Entry 8V29 (electron microscopy, 3.99 A resolution); this record covers chains A and B of the 3 polymer chains in the assembly.

# Chain A
Protein: Oncostatin-M
From: Homo sapiens
UniProtKB: P13725 (ONCM_HUMAN); residues 26-221 here = UniProt positions 26-221
Amino-acid sequence (196 residues; numbered 26 to 221; the number before each row is that of its first residue):
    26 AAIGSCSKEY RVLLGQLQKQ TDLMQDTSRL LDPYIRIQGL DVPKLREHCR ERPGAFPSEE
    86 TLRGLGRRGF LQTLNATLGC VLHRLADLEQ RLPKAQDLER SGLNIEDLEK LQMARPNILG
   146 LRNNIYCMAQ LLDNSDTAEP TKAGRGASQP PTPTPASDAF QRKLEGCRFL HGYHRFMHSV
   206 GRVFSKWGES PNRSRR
Not modelled in the structure: 160-178, 217-221
Disulfide bonds: Cys-31/Cys-152, Cys-74/Cys-192
Glycans and other covalent adducts: N-acetylglucosamine (NAG) linked to Asn-100
Swiss-Prot annotation at these positions:
  - glycosylation (N-linked (GlcNAc...) asparagine): Asn-100, Asn-217
What the authors report for this chain:
  - mutagenesis - Q41W/Q45W, N148R, N148W: abolished signaling
  - mutagenesis - Q41R, Q41W/Q45W, N148R, N148W: abolished binding to Interleukin-6 receptor subunit beta (chain B)
  - mutagenesis - V37R, L48W, P118Y/D122Y/S126Y, P141R: unchanged signaling
  - mutagenesis - Q41R, V67A/K69A/L70A/H73A: decreased signaling
  - mutagenesis - A26DEL/A27DEL/I28DEL/G29DEL/S30DEL/C31DEL/S32DEL/K33DEL/E34DEL/C152S (KD: 40.9 nM), C31S/C152S (KD: 69.0nM): decreased binding to Interleukin-6 receptor subunit beta (chain B)
  - specificity-determining residues: Lys-69 (citing earlier work)

# Chain B
Protein: Interleukin-6 receptor subunit beta
From: Homo sapiens
UniProtKB: P40189 (IL6RB_HUMAN); residue numbers follow UniProt; this construct covers 23-619
Amino-acid sequence (625 residues; row label = number of the first residue in the row):
    23 ELLDPCGYIS PESPVVQLHS NFTAVCVLKE KCMDYFHVNA NYIVWKTNHF TIPKEQYTII
    83 NRTASSVTFT DIASLNIQLT CNILTFGQLE QNVYGITIIS GLPPEKPKNL SCIVNEGKKM
   143 RCEWDGGRET HLETNFTLKS EWATHKFADC KAKRDTPTSC TVDYSTVYFV NIEVWVEAEN
   203 ALGKVTSDHI NFDPVYKVKP NPPHNLSVIN SEELSSILKL TWTNPSIKSV IILKYNIQYR
   263 TKDASTWSQI PPEDTASTRS SFTVQDLKPF TEYVFRIRCM KEDGKGYWSD WSEEASGITY
   323 EDRPSKAPSF WYKIDPSHTQ GYRTVQLVWK TLPPFEANGK ILDYEVTLTR WKSHLQNYTV
   383 NATKLTVNLT NDRYLATLTV RNLVGKSDAA VLTIPACDFQ ATHPVMDLKA FPKDNMLWVE
   443 WTTPRESVKK YILEWCVLSD KAPCITDWQQ EDGTVHRTYL RGNLAESKCY LITVTPVYAD
   503 GPGSPESIKA YLKQAPPSKG PTVRTKKVGK NEAVLEWDQL PVDVQNGFIR NYTIFYRTII
   563 GNETAVNVDS SHTEYTLSSL TSDTLYMVRM AAYTDEGGKD GPEFTFTTPK FAQGEIEEQK
   623 LISEEDLGGE QKLISEEDLH HHHHH
Not modelled in the structure: 23-26, 613-647
Sequence notes: expression tag (620-647)
Disulfide bonds: Cys-28/Cys-54, Cys-48/Cys-103, Cys-134/Cys-144, Cys-172/Cys-182, Cys-458/Cys-466
Glycans and other covalent adducts: N-acetylglucosamine (NAG) linked to Asn-43, Asn-83, Asn-131, Asn-227, Asn-379, Asn-383, Asn-390
Swiss-Prot annotation at these positions:
  - motif: Trp-310 to Ser-314 (WSXWS motif)
  - glycosylation (N-linked (GlcNAc...) asparagine): Asn-43, Asn-83, Asn-131, Asn-157, Asn-227, Asn-379, Asn-383, Asn-390 (complex), Asn-553, Asn-564

# Interface between chain A and chain B
Contacting residue pairs - 37 pairs, chain A then chain B:
  Ala-26(A) / Glu-195(B)
  Ala-26(A) / Trp-197(B)  hydrophobic
  Ala-27(A) / Glu-163(B)
  Ala-27(A) / Trp-164(B)
  Ala-27(A) / Lys-168(B)
  Ile-28(A) / Ala-165(B)
  Ile-28(A) / Glu-195(B)
  Gly-29(A) / Ala-165(B)
  Ser-30(A) / Ala-165(B)
  Cys-31(A) / Ala-165(B)
  Cys-31(A) / Asn-193(B)
  Ser-32(A) / Asn-193(B)  hydrogen bond
  Gln-41(A) / Phe-191(B)  hydrogen bond (side chain-backbone)
  Gln-41(A) / Asn-193(B)
  Gln-41(A) / Asp-215(B)
  Lys-44(A) / Phe-191(B)
  Lys-44(A) / Ile-253(B)
  Gln-45(A) / Tyr-190(B)  hydrogen bond (side chain-backbone)
  Gln-45(A) / Phe-191(B)
  Gln-45(A) / Val-192(B)
  Leu-48(A) / Val-252(B)  hydrophobic
  Met-138(A) / Ser-187(B)  hydrogen bond
  Met-138(A) / Thr-188(B)
  Pro-141(A) / Ser-187(B)
  Pro-141(A) / Val-189(B)
  Leu-144(A) / Trp-164(B)
  Gly-145(A) / Trp-164(B)
  Gly-145(A) / Val-189(B)
  Gly-145(A) / Val-192(B)
  Asn-148(A) / Trp-164(B)
  Asn-148(A) / Ala-165(B)
  Asn-148(A) / Thr-166(B)
  Asn-148(A) / Val-192(B)
  Asn-149(A) / Phe-191(B)  hydrogen bond (side chain-backbone)
  Tyr-151(A) / Ala-165(B)
  Tyr-151(A) / Thr-166(B)
  Cys-152(A) / Ala-165(B)  hydrophobic
Other interface residues (no listed pair), chain A (20 interface residues in all): Asn-142
Other interface residues (no listed pair), chain B (18 interface residues in all): Asn-213

# Summary
Chain A and chain B form an interface of 20 and 18 residues respectively; the contacts include 5 hydrogen
bonds. Polar pairs include Ser-32(A)/Asn-193(B), Gln-41(A)/Phe-191(B) and Gln-45(A)/Tyr-190(B). The paper
reports that Q41R, Q41W/Q45W and N148R of chain A, among others, abolish binding to Interleukin-6 receptor
subunit beta (chain B); the specificity determinant Lys-69(A); 11 substitutions were tested in all.
Chain A is Oncostatin-M and chain B is Interleukin-6 receptor subunit beta, both from Homo sapiens; the
structure, Cryo-EM structure of human type I OSM receptor complex: model for full extracellular assembly, was
determined by electron microscopy, deposited together with 8V2A, 8V2B and 8V2C.
